Entry 4APQ (X-ray diffraction, 3.00 A resolution); this record covers chains A and C of the 4 polymer chains in the assembly.

Chain A:
Protein: Antigen-presenting glycoprotein CD1D1
Organism: Mus musculus
Notes: fragment: extracellular domain, residues 19-297
Reference sequence: P11609 (CD1D1_MOUSE); residues 1-279 here correspond to UniProt positions 19-297 (UniProt number = residue number + 18)
Amino-acid sequence (302 residues; numbered 1 to 302; the number before each row is that of its first residue):
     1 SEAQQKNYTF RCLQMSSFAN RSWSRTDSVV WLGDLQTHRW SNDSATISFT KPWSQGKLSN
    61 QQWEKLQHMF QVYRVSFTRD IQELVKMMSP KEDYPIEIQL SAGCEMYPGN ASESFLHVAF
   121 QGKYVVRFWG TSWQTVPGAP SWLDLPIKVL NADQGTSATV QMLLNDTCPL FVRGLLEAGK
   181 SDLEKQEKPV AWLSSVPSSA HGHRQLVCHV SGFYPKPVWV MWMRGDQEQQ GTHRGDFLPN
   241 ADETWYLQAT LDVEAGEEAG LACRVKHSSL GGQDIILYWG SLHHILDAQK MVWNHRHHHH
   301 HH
Disordered / not traced: 1-5, 296-302
Disulfides: Cys104-Cys168, Cys208-Cys263
Glycans and other covalent adducts: N-acetylglucosamine (NAG) linked to Asn20, Asn42, Asn165
Differences from the reference sequence: variant His201 (Asp219 in P11609); expression tag (280-302)
Ligand contacts: cis-tetracosenoyl sulfatide (CIS; (15Z)-N-((1S,2R,3E)-2-hydroxy-1-{[(3-O-sulfo-beta-D-galactopyranosyl)oxy]methyl}heptadec-3-enyl)tetracos-15-enamide): Met69, Tyr73, Ser76, Asp153, Gly155, Thr156, Thr159
UniProt features mapped onto this chain:
  - binding site (a D-galactosylceramide): Asp80, Asp153 to Thr156
  - glycosylation (N-linked (GlcNAc...) asparagine): Asn7, Asn20, Asn42, Asn110, Asn165

Chain C:
Protein: Mouse nkt TCR VALPHA14, human nkt TCR VALPHA14
Organism: Mus musculus
Notes: fragment: mouse variable domain, residues 1-121, human constant domain, residues 122-212
Amino-acid sequence (207 residues; numbered 1 to 212; 5 numbers in that range are skipped by the numbering (no residue carries them; nothing is unmodelled there); the number before each row is that of its first residue):
     1 TQVEQSPQSL VVRQGENSVL QCNYSVTPDN HLRWFKQDTG KGLVSLTVLV DQKDKTSNGR
    62 YSATLDKDAK HSTLHITATL LDDTATYICV VGDRGSALG
   103 RL
   107 HFGAGTQLIV IPDIQNPDPA VYQLRDSKSS DKSVCLFTDF DSQTNVSQSK DSDVYITDKC
   167 VLDMRSMDFK SNSAVAWSNK SDFACANAFN NSIIPEDTFF PSPESS
Disordered / not traced: 185-189, 207-212
Disulfides: Cys22-Cys90
Ligand contacts: cis-tetracosenoyl sulfatide (CIS; (15Z)-N-((1S,2R,3E)-2-hydroxy-1-{[(3-O-sulfo-beta-D-galactopyranosyl)oxy]methyl}heptadec-3-enyl)tetracos-15-enamide): Pro28, Asp29, Asn30, Lys68, Arg95, Gly96

Interface between chain A and chain C:
Pairs across the interface - 15 pairs, chain A then chain C:
  Ser76(A) - Arg95(C)
  Arg79(A) - Asp94(C)  salt bridge
  Arg79(A) - Arg95(C)
  Arg79(A) - Leu99(C)
  Arg79(A) - Gly100(C)
  Arg79(A) - Arg103(C)
  Asp80(A) - Arg95(C)  salt bridge
  Asp80(A) - Leu99(C)
  Glu83(A) - Leu99(C)
  Leu84(A) - Leu99(C)  hydrophobic
  Met87(A) - Leu99(C)  hydrophobic
  Val149(A) - Ser97(C)
  Leu150(A) - Leu99(C)  hydrophobic
  Asp153(A) - Gly96(C)  hydrogen bond (side chain-backbone)
  Asp153(A) - Ser97(C)
Interface residues without a listed pair, chain A (13 interface residues in all): Val72, Val75, Lys86, Ala152
Interface residues without a listed pair, chain C (11 interface residues in all): Thr27, Pro28, Asn30, Ala98

Overview:
13 residues of chain A and 11 residues of chain C are in contact, with 1 hydrogen bond and 2 salt bridges.
Among the polar pairs are Arg79(A)-Asp94(C), Asp80(A)-Arg95(C) and Asp153(A)-Gly96(C). Cis-tetracosenoyl
sulfatide is bound between chain A and chain C.
Chain A is Antigen-presenting glycoprotein CD1D1 and chain C is Mouse nkt TCR VALPHA14, human nkt TCR
VALPHA14, both from Mus musculus; the structure, Crystal structure of autoreactive-Valpha14-Vbeta6 NKT TCR in
complex with CD1d-sulfatide, was determined by X-ray diffraction.
